Entry 8KEK (electron microscopy, 3.54 A resolution); this record covers chains H and A of the 3 polymer chains in the assembly.

== Chain H ==
Molecule: PW5-535 heavy chain
From: Homo sapiens
Chain sequence (450 residues; numbered 1 to 450; the number before each row is that of its first residue):
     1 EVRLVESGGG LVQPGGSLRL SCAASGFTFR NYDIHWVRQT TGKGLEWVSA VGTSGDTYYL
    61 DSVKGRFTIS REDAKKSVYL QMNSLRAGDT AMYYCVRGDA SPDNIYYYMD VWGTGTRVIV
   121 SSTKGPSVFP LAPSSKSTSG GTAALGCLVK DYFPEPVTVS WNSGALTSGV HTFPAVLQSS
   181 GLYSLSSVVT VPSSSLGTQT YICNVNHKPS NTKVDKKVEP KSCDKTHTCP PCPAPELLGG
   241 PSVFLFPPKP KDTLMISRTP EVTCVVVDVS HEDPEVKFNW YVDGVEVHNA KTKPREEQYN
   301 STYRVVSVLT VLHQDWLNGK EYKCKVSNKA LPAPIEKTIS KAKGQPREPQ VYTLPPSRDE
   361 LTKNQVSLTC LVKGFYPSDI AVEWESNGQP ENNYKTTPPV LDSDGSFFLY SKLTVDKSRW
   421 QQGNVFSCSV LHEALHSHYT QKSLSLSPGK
Unresolved in the structure: 1, 219-450
Cystine bridges: Cys22-Cys95, Cys147-Cys203

== Chain A ==
Molecule: Spike glycoprotein
From: Severe acute respiratory syndrome coronavirus 2
UniProt: P59594 (SPIKE_SARS); numbering as in UniProt (aligned over 1-1190)
Chain sequence (1190 residues; numbered 1 to 1190; the number before each row is that of its first residue):
     1 MFIFLLFLTL TSGSDLDRCT TFDDVQAPNY TQHTSSMRGV YYPDEIFRSD TLYLTQDLFL
    61 PFYSNVTGFH TINHTFGNPV IPFKDGIYFA ATEKSNVVRG WVFGSTMNNK SQSVIIINNS
   121 TNVVIRACNF ELCDNPFFAV SKPMGTQTHT MIFDNAFNCT FEYISDAFSL DVSEKSGNFK
   181 HLREFVFKNK DGFLYVYKGY QPIDVVRDLP SGFNTLKPIF KLPLGINITN FRAILTAFSP
   241 AQDIWGTSAA AYFVGYLKPT TFMLKYDENG TITDAVDCSQ NPLAELKCSV KSFEIDKGIY
   301 QTSNFRVVPS GDVVRFPNIT NLCPFGEVFN ATKFPSVYAW ERKKISNCVA DYSVLYNSTF
   361 FSTFKCYGVS ATKLNDLCFS NVYADSFVVK GDDVRQIAPG QTGVIADYNY KLPDDFMGCV
   421 LAWNTRNIDA TSTGNYNYKY RYLRHGKLRP FERDISNVPF SPDGKPCTPP ALNCYWPLND
   481 YGFYTTTGIG YQPYRVVVLS FELLNAPATV CGPKLSTDLI KNQCVNFNFN GLTGTGVLTP
   541 SSKRFQPFQQ FGRDVSDFTD SVRDPKTSEI LDISPCAFGG VSVITPGTNA SSEVAVLYQD
   601 VNCTDVSTAI HADQLTPAWR IYSTGNNVFQ TQAGCLIGAE HVDTSYECDI PIGAGICASY
   661 HTVSLLRSTS QKSIVAYTMS LGADSSIAYS NNTIAIPTNF SISITTEVMP VSMAKTSVDC
   721 NMYICGDSTE CANLLLQYGS FCTQLNRALS GIAAEQDRNT REVFAQVKQM YKTPTLKYFG
   781 GFNFSQILPD PLKPTKRSFI EDLLFNKVTL ADAGFMKQYG ECLGDINARD LICAQKFNGL
   841 TVLPPLLTDD MIAAYTAALV SGTATAGWTF GAGAALQIPF AMQMAYRFNG IGVTQNVLYE
   901 NQKQIANQFN KAISQIQESL TTTSTALGKL QDVVNQNAQA LNTLVKQLSS NFGAISSVLN
   961 DILSRLDPPE AEVQIDRLIT GRLQSLQTYV TQQLIRAAEI RASANLAATK MSECVLGQSK
  1021 RVDFCGKGYH LMSFPQAAPH GVVFLHVTYV PSQERNFTTA PAICHEGKAY FPREGVFVFN
  1081 GTSWFITQRN FFSPQIITTD NTFVSGNCDV VIGIINNTVY DPLQPELDSF KEELDKYFKN
  1141 HTSPDVDLGD ISGINASVVN IQKEIDRLNE VAKNLNESLI DLQELGKYEQ
Unresolved in the structure: 1-32, 72-76, 133-148, 168-179, 239-248, 641-1190
Cystine bridges: Cys128-Cys159, Cys278-Cys288, Cys323-Cys348, Cys366-Cys419, Cys378-Cys511, Cys467-Cys474, Cys603-Cys635
Construct notes: engineered mutation Ala577 (Ser in P59594), Pro968 (Lys in P59594), Pro969 (Val in P59594)
UniProt features mapped onto this chain:
  - region: Ser798 to Tyr819 (Fusion peptide 1), Lys817 to Phe837 (Fusion peptide 2), Asp1145 to Glu1184 (Heptad repeat 2)
  - site (Cleavage): Arg667, Ser668, Arg797, Ser798
  - glycosylation (N-linked (GlcNAc...) asparagine): Asn29, Asn65, Asn73, Asn109, Asn118, Asn119, Asn158, Asn227, Asn269, Asn318, Asn330, Asn357, Asn589, Asn602, Asn691, Asn699, Asn783, Asn1056, Asn1080, Asn1116 and 3 more in UniProt
  - natural variant: Ser49 (S49L: In strain: Isolate GZ50), Gly77 (G77D: In strain: Isolate BJ01, Isolate BJ02 and 7 more), Asn78 (N78D: In strain: Isolate GD03), Asn118 (N118S: In strain: Isolate Shanghai LY), Ala139 (A139V: In strain: Isolate GD03), Met144 (M144L: In strain: Isolate BJ03), Gln147 (Q147R: In strain: Isolate GD03), Phe193 (F193S: In strain: Isolate Shanghai LY), Asn227 (N227K: In strain: Isolate SZ3), Ser239 (S239L: In strain: Isolate GD01 and Isolate SZ3), Ile244 (I244T: In strain: Isolate BJ01, Isolate BJ02 and 8 more), Thr261 (T261K: In strain: Isolate SZ3), 31 further natural variant entries in UniProt
  - mutagenesis: Cys323 (C323A: No effect on human ACE2 binding in vitro), Cys348 (C348A: Complete loss of human ACE2 binding in vitro), Glu452 (E452A: 90% loss of human ACE2 binding in vitro), Asp454 (D454A: Complete loss of human ACE2 binding in vitro), Asp463 (D463A: Partial loss of human ACE2 binding in vitro), Cys467 (C467A: Complete loss of human ACE2 binding in vitro), Cys474 (C474A: Complete loss of human ACE2 binding in vitro), Asp480 (D480A: No effect on human ACE2 binding in vitro), Arg667 (R667S: 40% loss of cell-cell fusion), Lys672 (K672S: No effect on cell-cell fusion), Arg797 (R797N: Complete loss of trypsin-induced membrane fusion)

== Interface between chain H and chain A ==
Residue-residue contacts (28):
  Asp33(H) - Thr372(A)
  Gly52(H) - Thr372(A)
  Ser54(H) - Tyr356(A)
  Ser54(H) - Asn375(A)  hydrogen bond
  Gly55(H) - Asn357(A)
  Asp56(H) - Tyr356(A)
  Asp56(H) - Ala371(A)
  Asp56(H) - Thr372(A)
  Tyr58(H) - Tyr356(A)
  Tyr58(H) - Phe364(A)
  Tyr58(H) - Ala371(A)  hydrogen bond (side chain-backbone)
  Tyr58(H) - Thr372(A)
  Gly98(H) - Lys373(A)
  Asp99(H) - Lys373(A)
  Ala100(H) - Lys373(A)
  Ser101(H) - Thr533(A)  hydrogen bond (backbone-side chain)
  Pro102(H) - Gly531(A)
  Pro102(H) - Thr533(A)  hydrogen bond (backbone-side chain)
  Asp103(H) - Asp376(A)
  Asp103(H) - Leu377(A)
  Asp103(H) - Gly531(A)
  Asn104(H) - Gly368(A)  hydrogen bond (side chain-backbone)
  Asn104(H) - Val369(A)
  Asn104(H) - Ser370(A)  hydrogen bond (backbone-side chain)
  Asn104(H) - Leu377(A)
  Tyr107(H) - Ser370(A)
  Tyr107(H) - Thr372(A)
  Tyr107(H) - Lys373(A)
Interface residues without a listed pair, chain H (15 interface residues in all): Gly26
Interface residues without a listed pair, chain A (17 interface residues in all): Tyr53, Leu503, Leu532
Interface features reported in the paper:
  - pairs named by the authors: Pro102(H)-Leu532(A) (hydrophobic contact)
  - epitope / paratope residues, chain H: Ser101(H), Pro102(H), Asp103(H), Asn104(H)
  - epitope / paratope residues, chain A: Gly368(A), Ser370(A), Gly531(A), Leu532(A), Thr533(A)

== In short ==
15 residues of chain H and 17 residues of chain A are in contact; the contacts include 6 hydrogen bonds. Among
the polar pairs are Ser54(H)-Asn375(A), Tyr58(H)-Ala371(A) and Ser101(H)-Thr533(A). The authors report a
hydrophobic contact between Pro102(H) and Leu532(A). The paper reports epitope/paratope residues Ser101(H),
Pro102(H) and Gly368(A) among others.
Here chain H is PW5-535 heavy chain (Homo sapiens) and chain A is Spike glycoprotein (Severe acute respiratory
syndrome coronavirus 2). Entry 8KEK (Monomer state of SARS-CoV Spike protein complexed with antibody PW5-535)
was determined by electron microscopy together with 8KDR, 8KDS and 8KER from the same study.
